PDB entry 4OXD | X-ray diffraction, 2.80 A resolution | chains A and H

[Chain A]
Name: LdcB LD-carboxypeptidase
Source organism: Streptococcus pneumoniae R6
Reference sequence: Q8DQQ1 (Q8DQQ1_STRR6); numbering as in UniProt (aligned over 56-238)
Amino-acid sequence (187 residues; numbered -4 to 238; 56 numbers in that range are skipped by the numbering (no residue carries them; nothing is unmodelled there); the number before each row is that of its first residue; numbers below 1 keep their minus sign (Gly-4 is residue -4)):
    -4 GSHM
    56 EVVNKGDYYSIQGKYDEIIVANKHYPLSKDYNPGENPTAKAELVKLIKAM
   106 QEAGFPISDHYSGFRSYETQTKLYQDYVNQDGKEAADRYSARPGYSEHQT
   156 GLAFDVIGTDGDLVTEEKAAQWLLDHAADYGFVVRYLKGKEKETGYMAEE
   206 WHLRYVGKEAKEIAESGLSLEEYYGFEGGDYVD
Unresolved in the structure: -4, 238
Sequence notes: expression tag (-4 to -1)
Metal / ion sites: Zn2+ site 1: His-2, Glu56 (shared with 1 residue of chain D); Zn2+ site 2: Asp62, Asp85; Zn2+ site 3: His79, Glu232 (shared with 2 residues of chain D); Zn2+ site 4: Asp114, His115 (shared with 2 residues of chain B); Mg2+ near Thr124 (its only coordinating residue here); Zn2+ site 5: His153, Asp160, His207 (shared with Lys4(H) of chain H); Zn2+ site 6: His181, Asp184 (shared with 2 residues of chain B)
Residues lining bound ligands: N-acetyl-alpha-muramic acid (MUB): Asp136, Tyr144, Met202
From the paper describing this entry:
  - binding site for N-acetyl-alpha-muramic acid: Met202
  - specificity-determining residues: Glu107, Tyr144, Ala146, Met202, Glu204
  - binding site for Mub-ala-zgl-lys-dsg (chain H): Arg120, Tyr144, Ser151, Tyr191, Tyr201, Ala203, Glu204, His207
  - Zn2+ coordination: His153, Asp160, His207
  - specificity-determining residues: Gln125, Ser151 (by similarity / conservation)
  - conformationally variable residues (loop rearrangement, side-chain flip): Gly163 to Glu171, Glu204, Trp206
  - catalytic residues: Arg120 (proposed by the authors, not directly observed)
  - catalytic residues: Glu204
  - mutagenesis - E204A: decreased catalytic activity on tetra-D

[Chain H]
Name: Mub-ala-zgl-lys-dsg
Source organism: Lactobacillus acidophilus
Amino-acid sequence (4 residues; each row starts with the number of its first residue):
     2 AXKN
Modified / non-standard residues: ZGL (D-alpha-glutamine) at position 3; Asn5 (D-asparagine; DSG)
Covalently attached groups: N-acetyl-alpha-muramic acid (MUB) linked to Ala2
Metal / ion sites: Zn2+: Lys4 (shared with His153(A), Asp160(A), His207(A) of chain A)

[Chain A / chain H interface]
Residue-residue contacts (22; chain A residue first):
  Arg120(A) - Lys4(H)  hydrogen bond (side chain-backbone)
  Gln125(A) - Lys4(H)
  Tyr144(A) - Ala2(H)  hydrophobic
  Tyr144(A) - ZGL_3(H)
  Tyr144(A) - Lys4(H)
  Tyr144(A) - Asn5(H)
  Ser145(A) - Lys4(H)
  Ser145(A) - Asn5(H)
  Ala146(A) - Lys4(H)
  Ala146(A) - Asn5(H)  hydrogen bond (backbone-backbone)
  Ser151(A) - Lys4(H)  hydrogen bond
  Ser151(A) - Asn5(H)
  His153(A) - Lys4(H)  hydrogen bond (side chain-backbone)
  Asp160(A) - Lys4(H)
  Tyr191(A) - Asn5(H)  hydrogen bond (side chain-backbone)
  Tyr201(A) - Asn5(H)
  Met202(A) - ZGL_3(H)
  Ala203(A) - ZGL_3(H)
  Glu204(A) - ZGL_3(H)
  Glu204(A) - Asn5(H)
  His207(A) - Lys4(H)
  His207(A) - Asn5(H)
Other interface residues (no listed pair), chain A (17 interface residues in all): Leu128, Tyr132, Glu152

[In short]
17 residues of chain A and 4 residues of chain H are in contact, with 5 hydrogen bonds. Polar pairs include
Arg120(A)-Lys4(H), Ser151(A)-Lys4(H) and His153(A)-Lys4(H). Ligands of chain A: N-acetyl-alpha-muramic acid.
N-acetyl-alpha-muramic acid is covalently linked to Ala2(H). From the paper: catalytic residues Arg120(A) and
Glu204(A); E204A of chain A reduces catalytic activity on tetra-D.
Here chain A is LdcB LD-carboxypeptidase (Streptococcus pneumoniae R6) and chain H is Mub-ala-zgl-lys-dsg
(Lactobacillus acidophilus). Entry 4OXD (Structure of the LdcB LD-carboxypeptidase reveals the molecular basis
of peptidoglycan recognition) was determined by X-ray diffraction, deposited together with 4OX3, 4OX5, 4MPH
and 4JID.
